PDB entry 6N1Z | X-ray diffraction, 2.70 A resolution | chains A and C of the 3 polymer chains in the assembly

[Chain A]
Name: Importin-9
From: Homo sapiens
Notes: fragment: importin-9
UniProt: Q96P70 (IPO9_HUMAN); residue numbers follow UniProt; this construct covers 1-1041
Chain sequence (1041 residues; numbered 1 to 1041; the number before each row is that of its first residue):
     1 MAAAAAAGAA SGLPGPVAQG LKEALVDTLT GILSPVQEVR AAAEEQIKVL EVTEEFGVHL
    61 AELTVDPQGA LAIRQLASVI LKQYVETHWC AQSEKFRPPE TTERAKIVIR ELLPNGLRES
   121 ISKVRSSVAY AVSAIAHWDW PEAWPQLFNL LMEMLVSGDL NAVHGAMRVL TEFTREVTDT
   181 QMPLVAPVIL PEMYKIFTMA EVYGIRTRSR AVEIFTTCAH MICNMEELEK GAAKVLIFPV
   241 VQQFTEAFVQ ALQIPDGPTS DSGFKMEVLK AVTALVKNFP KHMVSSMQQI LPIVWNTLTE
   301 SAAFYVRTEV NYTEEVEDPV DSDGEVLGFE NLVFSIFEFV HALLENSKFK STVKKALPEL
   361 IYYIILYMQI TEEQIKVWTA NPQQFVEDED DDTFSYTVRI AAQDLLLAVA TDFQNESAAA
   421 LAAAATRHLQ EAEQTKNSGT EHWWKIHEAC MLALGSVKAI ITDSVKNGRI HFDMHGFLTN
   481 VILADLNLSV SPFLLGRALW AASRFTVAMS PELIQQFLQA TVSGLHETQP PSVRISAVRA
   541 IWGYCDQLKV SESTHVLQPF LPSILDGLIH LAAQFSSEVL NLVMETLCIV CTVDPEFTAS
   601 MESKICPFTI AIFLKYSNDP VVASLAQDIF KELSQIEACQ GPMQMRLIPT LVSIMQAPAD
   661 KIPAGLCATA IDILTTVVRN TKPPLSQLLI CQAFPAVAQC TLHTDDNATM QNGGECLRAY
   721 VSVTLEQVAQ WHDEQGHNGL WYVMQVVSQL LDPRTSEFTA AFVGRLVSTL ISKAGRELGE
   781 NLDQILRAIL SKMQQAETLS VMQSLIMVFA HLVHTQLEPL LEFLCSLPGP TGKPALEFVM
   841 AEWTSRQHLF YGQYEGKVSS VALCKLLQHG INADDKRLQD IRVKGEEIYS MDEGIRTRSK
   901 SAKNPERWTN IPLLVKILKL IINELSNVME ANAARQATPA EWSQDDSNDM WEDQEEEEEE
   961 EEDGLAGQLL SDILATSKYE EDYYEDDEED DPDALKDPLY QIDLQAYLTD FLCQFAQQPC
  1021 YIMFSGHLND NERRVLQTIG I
Disordered / not traced: 1-14, 905-907, 935-996, 1041
Swiss-Prot annotation at these positions:
  - modified residue: Ala2 (N-acetylalanine)

[Chain C]
Name: Histone H2B 1.1
From: Xenopus laevis
Notes: fragment: histone h2b 1.1
UniProt: P02281 (H2B11_XENLA); residues 2-123 here correspond to UniProt positions 5-126 (UniProt number = residue number + 3)
Chain sequence (123 residues; numbered 1 to 123; the number before each row is that of its first residue):
     1 MAKSAPAPKK GSKKAVTKTQ KKDGKKRRKT RKESYAIYVY KVLKQVHPDT GISSKAMSIM
    61 NSFVNDVFER IAGEASRLAH YNKRSTITSR EIQTAVRLLL PGELAKHAVS EGTKAVTKYT
   121 SAK
Disordered / not traced: 1-25, 29-30, 83-84, 122-123
Sequence notes: initiating methionine (1); engineered mutation Thr30 (Ser33 in P02281)
Swiss-Prot annotation at these positions:
  - modified residue: Lys3 (N6-acetyllysine), Lys10 (N6-acetyllysine), Ser12 (Phosphoserine), Lys13 (N6-acetyllysine), Lys18 (N6-acetyllysine)
  - glycosylation: Ser110 (O-linked (GlcNAc) serine)
  - cross-link: Lys118 (Glycyl lysine isopeptide (Lys-Gly) (interchain with G-Cter in ubiquitin))

[Chain A / chain C interface]
Contacting residue pairs - 56 pairs, chain A then chain C:
  Arg175(A) - Ser53(C)
  Arg175(A) - Ser54(C)  hydrogen bond (backbone-backbone)
  Arg175(A) - Lys55(C)
  Glu176(A) - Ser53(C)
  Thr178(A) - Gly51(C)
  Thr178(A) - Ile52(C)
  Asp179(A) - Tyr40(C)  hydrogen bond
  Asp179(A) - Lys44(C)  salt bridge
  Asp179(A) - Gly51(C)
  Met221(A) - Ile52(C)
  Asn224(A) - Ala36(C)
  Asn224(A) - Ile37(C)
  Asn224(A) - Tyr40(C)
  Met225(A) - Tyr40(C)
  Glu227(A) - Ile37(C)
  Glu227(A) - Lys41(C)  hydrogen bond (backbone-side chain)
  Leu228(A) - Tyr40(C)  hydrophobic
  Leu228(A) - Lys44(C)
  Glu338(A) - Arg28(C)  salt bridge
  His341(A) - Arg28(C)
  Glu345(A) - Arg28(C)  salt bridge
  Asp391(A) - Arg27(C)
  Thr393(A) - Arg27(C)  hydrogen bond (backbone-side chain)
  Ser395(A) - Arg27(C)
  Tyr396(A) - Lys26(C)
  Tyr396(A) - Arg27(C)
  Ile400(A) - Arg27(C)
  Asp404(A) - Arg27(C)  salt bridge
  His848(A) - Arg90(C)
  His848(A) - Gln93(C)  hydrogen bond (backbone-side chain)
  Leu849(A) - Gln93(C)
  Leu849(A) - Arg97(C)
  Phe850(A) - Arg90(C)  hydrogen bond (backbone-side chain)
  Gly852(A) - Asn82(C)
  Gln853(A) - Asn82(C)  hydrogen bond (backbone-side chain)
  Tyr889(A) - Lys114(C)
  Met891(A) - Lys118(C)  hydrogen bond (backbone-side chain)
  Gly894(A) - Glu111(C)
  Gly894(A) - Lys114(C)
  Ile895(A) - Glu111(C)
  Arg896(A) - His107(C)
  Arg896(A) - Ser110(C)  hydrogen bond
  Arg896(A) - Glu111(C)  hydrogen bond (backbone-side chain)
  Thr897(A) - His107(C)
  Arg898(A) - Glu103(C)
  Arg898(A) - Leu104(C)
  Arg898(A) - His107(C)
  Ser901(A) - His107(C)  hydrogen bond
  Glu924(A) - Arg90(C)  salt bridge
  Asn927(A) - Arg90(C)
  Glu930(A) - Thr88(C)  hydrogen bond
  Glu930(A) - Ser89(C)  hydrogen bond
  Ala931(A) - Thr86(C)
  Ala934(A) - Thr86(C)
  Asn1031(A) - Thr117(C)  hydrogen bond
  Arg1034(A) - Thr120(C)
Also at the interface, not in a pair above, chain A (47 interface residues in all): Thr180, Thr217, Cys223, Asp392, Phe394, Gln847, Tyr851, Glu887, Ser890
Also at the interface, not in a pair above, chain C (36 interface residues in all): Val42, Gln45, Asp49, Met57, Tyr81, Thr94, Val116

[In short]
47 residues of chain A face 36 of chain C across their interface; the contacts include 14 hydrogen bonds and 5
salt bridges. Among the polar pairs are Asp179(A)-Lys44(C), Glu338(A)-Arg28(C) and Glu345(A)-Arg28(C).
Chain A is Importin-9 (Homo sapiens) and chain C is Histone H2B 1.1 (Xenopus laevis); the structure,
Importin-9 bound to H2A-H2B, was determined by X-ray diffraction.
